2E2N - chains A and B; structure by X-ray diffraction, 1.90 A resolution.

== Chain A (and B) ==
Protein: Hexokinase
Organism: Sulfolobus tokodaii
Notes: EC 2.7.1.1; chain B of this document is another copy of the same molecule, construct and numbering; everything in this record applies to it too
Reference sequence: Q96Y14 (Q96Y14_SULTO); residue numbers follow UniProt; this construct covers 1-299
Sequence (299 residues; each row starts with the number of its first residue):
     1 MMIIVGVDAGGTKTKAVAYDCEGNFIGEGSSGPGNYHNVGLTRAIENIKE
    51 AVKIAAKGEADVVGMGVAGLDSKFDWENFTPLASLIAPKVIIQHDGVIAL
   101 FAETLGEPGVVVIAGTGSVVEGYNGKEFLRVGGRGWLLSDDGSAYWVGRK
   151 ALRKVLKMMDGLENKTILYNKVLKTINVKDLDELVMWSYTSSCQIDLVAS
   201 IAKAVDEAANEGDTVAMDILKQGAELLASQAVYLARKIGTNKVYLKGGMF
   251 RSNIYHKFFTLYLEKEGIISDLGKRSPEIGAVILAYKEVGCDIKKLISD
Disordered / not traced: 299 (chain B: 298-299)
Disulfides: Cys21-Cys291

== Chain A / chain B interface ==
Contacting residue pairs (79):
  His37(A) - Tyr189(B)  hydrogen bond
  Gly69(A) - Tyr189(B)
  Asp71(A) - Val185(B)
  Asp71(A) - Tyr189(B)
  Ser72(A) - Asp182(B)
  Ser72(A) - Val185(B)
  Ser72(A) - Met186(B)
  Lys73(A) - Asp182(B)  hydrogen bond (backbone-side chain)
  Phe74(A) - Asp182(B)
  Phe74(A) - Glu183(B)
  Phe74(A) - Met186(B)  hydrophobic
  Asp75(A) - Tyr189(B)  hydrogen bond
  Arg130(A) - Asp160(B)
  Val131(A) - Asp160(B)
  Val131(A) - Leu162(B)  hydrophobic
  Gly132(A) - Asp160(B)  hydrogen bond (backbone-side chain)
  Arg134(A) - Leu181(B)
  Arg134(A) - Val185(B)
  Trp136(A) - Trp136(B)  hydrophobic
  Trp136(A) - Arg153(B)  hydrogen bond (backbone-side chain)
  Trp136(A) - Ser192(B)
  Trp136(A) - Cys193(B)  hydrophobic
  Leu137(A) - Tyr145(B)
  Leu137(A) - Arg149(B)
  Leu137(A) - Arg153(B)  hydrogen bond (backbone-side chain)
  Leu137(A) - Ser192(B)
  Leu138(A) - Leu152(B)  hydrophobic
  Leu138(A) - Arg153(B)
  Leu138(A) - Leu156(B)
  Leu138(A) - Leu184(B)  hydrophobic
  Leu138(A) - Ser188(B)
  Ser139(A) - Arg153(B)  hydrogen bond (backbone-side chain)
  Asp141(A) - Arg153(B)  salt bridge
  Asp141(A) - Lys157(B)  salt bridge
  Tyr145(A) - Leu137(B)
  Trp146(A) - Arg153(B)
  Arg149(A) - Arg149(B)
  Leu152(A) - Leu138(B)  hydrophobic
  Arg153(A) - Trp136(B)  hydrogen bond (side chain-backbone)
  Arg153(A) - Leu137(B)  hydrogen bond (side chain-backbone)
  Arg153(A) - Leu138(B)
  Arg153(A) - Ser139(B)  hydrogen bond (side chain-backbone)
  Arg153(A) - Asp141(B)  salt bridge
  Arg153(A) - Trp146(B)
  Leu156(A) - Arg134(B)
  Leu156(A) - Leu138(B)
  Lys157(A) - Asp141(B)  salt bridge
  Lys157(A) - Leu226(B)
  Asp160(A) - Val131(B)
  Asp160(A) - Gly132(B)  hydrogen bond (side chain-backbone)
  Asp160(A) - Tyr233(B)
  Gly161(A) - Tyr233(B)
  Leu162(A) - Gln230(B)
  Leu162(A) - Tyr233(B)  hydrophobic
  Leu181(A) - Arg134(B)
  Asp182(A) - Ser72(B)
  Asp182(A) - Lys73(B)  hydrogen bond (side chain-backbone)
  Asp182(A) - Phe74(B)
  Glu183(A) - Phe74(B)
  Leu184(A) - Leu138(B)  hydrophobic
  Val185(A) - Asp71(B)
  Val185(A) - Ser72(B)
  Val185(A) - Arg134(B)
  Met186(A) - Ser72(B)
  Met186(A) - Phe74(B)  hydrophobic
  Ser188(A) - Leu138(B)
  Tyr189(A) - His37(B)
  Tyr189(A) - Gly69(B)
  Tyr189(A) - Asp71(B)
  Tyr189(A) - Asp75(B)  hydrogen bond
  Ser192(A) - Trp136(B)
  Ser192(A) - Leu137(B)
  Cys193(A) - Trp136(B)  hydrophobic
  Cys193(A) - Cys193(B)  disulfide
  Gln230(A) - Lys157(B)
  Gln230(A) - Leu162(B)
  Tyr233(A) - Asp160(B)  hydrogen bond (side chain-backbone)
  Tyr233(A) - Gly161(B)  hydrogen bond (side chain-backbone)
  Tyr233(A) - Leu162(B)  hydrophobic
Other interface residues (no listed pair), chain A (41 interface residues in all): Trp187, Val198, Leu226
Other interface residues (no listed pair), chain B (41 interface residues in all): Arg130, Trp187, Val198
Cross-chain cystine bridges: Cys193(A)-Cys193(B)

== In short ==
Chain A and chain B each contribute 41 residues to their interface, with 1 disulfide bond, 15 hydrogen bonds
and 4 salt bridges. Polar pairs include Asp141(A)-Arg153(B), Asp141(A)-Lys157(B) and His37(A)-Tyr189(B).
Both chains are Hexokinase (Sulfolobus tokodaii). Entry 2E2N (Crystal structure of Sulfolobus tokodaii
hexokinase in the apo form) was determined by X-ray diffraction, deposited together with 2E2O and 2E2Q.
